PDB entry 8QK2 | X-ray diffraction, 1.95 A resolution | chain A

== Chain A ==
Name: UDP-2,3-diacylglucosamine hydrolase
Source organism: Klebsiella pneumoniae
UniProt: A6T5R0 (LPXH_KLEP7); residue numbers follow UniProt; this construct covers 1-240
Sequence (246 residues; row label = number of the first residue in the row):
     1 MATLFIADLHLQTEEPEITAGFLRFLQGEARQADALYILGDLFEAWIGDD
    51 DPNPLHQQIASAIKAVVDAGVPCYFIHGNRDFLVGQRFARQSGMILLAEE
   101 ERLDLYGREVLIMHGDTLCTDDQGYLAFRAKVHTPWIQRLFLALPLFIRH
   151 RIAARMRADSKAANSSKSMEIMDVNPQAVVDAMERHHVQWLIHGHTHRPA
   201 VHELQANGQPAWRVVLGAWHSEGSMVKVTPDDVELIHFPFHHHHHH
Disordered / not traced: 1, 159-169, 243-246
Sequence notes: conflict Glu17 (Ala in A6T5R0); expression tag (241-246)
Bound ions: Mn2+ site 1: Asp8, His10, Asp41, His197; Mn2+ site 2: Asp41, Asn79, His114, His195
Small-molecule neighbours: VTF (N-[4-[4-(4-cyano-6-methyl-pyrimidin-2-yl)piperazin-1-yl]sulfonylphenyl]-2-[methyl(methylsulfonyl)amino]benzamide): Ala45, Trp46, Ile47, Asn79, Arg80, Phe82, Leu83, Tyr125, Phe128, Val132, Ile137, Gln138, Phe141, Ile152, Ala153, Met156, His195
UniProt features mapped onto this chain:
  - binding site (Mn(2+)): Asp8, His10, Asp41, Asn79, His114, His195, His197
  - binding site (substrate): Asn79, Arg80, Asp122, Ser160, Asn164, Lys167, His195

== Overview ==
Ligands of chain A: compound VTF. Asp8, His10, Asp41 and His197 form the Mn2+ site 1. Asp41, Asn79, His114 and
His195 coordinate Mn2+ site 2. UniProt lists 7 Mn2+-binding residues and 7 substrate-binding residues.
Chain A is UDP-2,3-diacylglucosamine hydrolase (Klebsiella pneumoniae); the structure, Structure of
K.pneumoniae LpxH in complex with EBL-3339, was determined by X-ray diffraction together with 8QJZ, 8QK5, 8QK9
and 8QKA from the same study.
